5C8Q - chain B; structure by X-ray diffraction, 1.90 A resolution.

== Chain B ==
Molecule: MoCVNH3 variant
Organism: Magnaporthe oryzae
Reference sequence: L7JBY8 (L7JBY8_MAGOP); aligned to UniProt positions 175-325 over residues 1-151 (the alignment contains insertions or deletions, so no single offset holds)
Sequence (154 residues; row label = number of the first residue in the row; numbers below 1 keep their minus sign (Gly-2 is residue -2)):
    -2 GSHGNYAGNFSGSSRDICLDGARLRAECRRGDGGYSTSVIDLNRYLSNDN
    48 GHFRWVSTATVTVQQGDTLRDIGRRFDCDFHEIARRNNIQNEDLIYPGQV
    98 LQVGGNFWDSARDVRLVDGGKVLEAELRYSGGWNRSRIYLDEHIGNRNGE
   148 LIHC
Unresolved in the structure: -2 to 0
Differences from the reference sequence: expression tag (-2 to 0); engineered mutation Gly101 (Pro282 in L7JBY8)
Reported in the primary citation:
  - conformationally variable residues (loop rearrangement, side-chain flip): Asn85 to Ile92
  - binding site for N-acetylglucosamine: Gly63, Arg67, Phe77, Asp90, Ile92, Pro94
  - contacts within the chain: Leu66-Ile86 (hydrophobic contact), Leu66-Ile92 (hydrophobic contact)

== Summary ==
The paper reports a binding site for N-acetylglucosamine at Gly63, Arg67 and Phe77 among others;
conformational variability at Asn85.
Chain B is MoCVNH3 variant (Magnaporthe oryzae); the structure, Crystal structure of MoCVNH3 variant (Mo0v) in
complex with (N-GlcNAc)4, was determined by X-ray diffraction (same publication as 5C8O and 5C8P).
